4N85 - chains A and B; structure by X-ray diffraction, 1.60 A resolution.

== Chain A (and B) ==
Protein: Transthyretin
Organism: Homo sapiens
Notes: chain B of this document is another copy of the same molecule, construct and numbering; everything in this record applies to it too
UniProtKB: P02766 (TTHY_HUMAN); residues -19 to 127 here correspond to UniProt positions 1-147 (UniProt number = residue number + 20)
Chain sequence (159 residues; each row starts with the number of its first residue; numbers below 1 keep their minus sign (Met-31 is residue -31)):
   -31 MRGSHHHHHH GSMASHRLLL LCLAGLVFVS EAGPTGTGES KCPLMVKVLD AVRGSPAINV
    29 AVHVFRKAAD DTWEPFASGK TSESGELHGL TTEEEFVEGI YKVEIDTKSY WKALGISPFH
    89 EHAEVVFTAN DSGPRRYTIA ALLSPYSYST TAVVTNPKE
Not modelled in the structure: -31 to 9, 125-127
Sequence notes: expression tag (-31 to -20)
Swiss-Prot annotation at these positions:
  - binding site (L-thyroxine): Lys15, Glu54, Ser117
  - modified residue: Cys10 (Sulfocysteine), Glu42 (4-carboxyglutamate), Ser52 (Phosphoserine)
  - glycosylation: Asn98 (N-linked (GlcNAc...) asparagine)
Bound ions: Ca2+: Glu66, Asp99

== Interface between chain A and chain B ==
Residue-residue contacts - 41 pairs, chain A then chain B:
  Lys76(A) - Thr96(B)
  Phe87(A) - Phe95(B)  hydrophobic
  Phe87(A) - Tyr105(B)  hydrophobic
  Phe87(A) - Ile107(B)  hydrophobic
  Phe87(A) - Ala120(B)  hydrophobic
  His88(A) - Val93(B)
  His88(A) - Val94(B)
  His88(A) - Thr118(B)
  Glu89(A) - Val94(B)  hydrogen bond (backbone-backbone)
  Glu89(A) - Thr96(B)  hydrogen bond
  His90(A) - Val94(B)
  Glu92(A) - Glu92(B)
  Glu92(A) - Tyr116(B)  hydrogen bond (backbone-side chain)
  Val93(A) - His88(B)
  Val94(A) - His88(B)
  Val94(A) - Glu89(B)  hydrogen bond (backbone-backbone)
  Val94(A) - His90(B)
  Val94(A) - Glu92(B)
  Phe95(A) - Phe87(B)  hydrophobic
  Phe95(A) - Glu89(B)
  Thr96(A) - Glu89(B)  hydrogen bond
  Tyr105(A) - Phe87(B)  hydrophobic
  Ile107(A) - Phe87(B)  hydrophobic
  Tyr114(A) - Thr119(B)
  Tyr114(A) - Ala120(B)  hydrogen bond (backbone-backbone)
  Tyr114(A) - Val122(B)  hydrophobic
  Ser115(A) - Thr118(B)  hydrogen bond (side chain-backbone)
  Ser115(A) - Thr119(B)  hydrogen bond
  Tyr116(A) - Glu92(B)  hydrogen bond (side chain-backbone)
  Tyr116(A) - Ser117(B)
  Tyr116(A) - Thr118(B)  hydrogen bond (backbone-backbone)
  Ser117(A) - Tyr116(B)
  Ser117(A) - Ser117(B)
  Thr118(A) - His88(B)
  Thr118(A) - Ser115(B)  hydrogen bond (backbone-side chain)
  Thr118(A) - Tyr116(B)  hydrogen bond (backbone-backbone)
  Thr119(A) - Tyr114(B)
  Thr119(A) - Ser115(B)  hydrogen bond
  Ala120(A) - Phe87(B)  hydrophobic
  Ala120(A) - Tyr114(B)  hydrogen bond (backbone-backbone)
  Val122(A) - Tyr114(B)  hydrophobic
Also at the interface, not in a pair above, chain A (21 interface residues in all): Ile68
Also at the interface, not in a pair above, chain B (21 interface residues in all): Ile68, Lys76

== Overview ==
Chain A and chain B each contribute 21 residues to their interface; the contacts include 14 hydrogen bonds.
Polar pairs include Glu89(A)-Thr96(B), Glu92(A)-Tyr116(B) and Ser115(A)-Thr118(B). Glu66(A) and Asp99(A) form
the Ca2+ site. From UniProt: 3 L-thyroxine-binding residues on chain A.
Chain A and chain B are both Transthyretin (Homo sapiens); the structure, Crystal structure of human
transthyretin, was determined by X-ray diffraction (same publication as 4N86 and 4N87).
